4GMN - chains B and A; structure by X-ray diffraction, 2.95 A resolution.

# Chain B
Name: 60S ribosomal protein l5-like protein
Organism: Chaetomium thermophilum
UniProt: G0SEG2 (G0SEG2_CHATD); numbering as in UniProt (aligned over 1-45)
Amino-acid sequence (49 residues; row label = number of the first residue in the row):
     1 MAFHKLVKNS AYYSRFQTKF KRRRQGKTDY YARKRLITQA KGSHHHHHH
Not modelled in the structure: 1, 21-49
Sequence notes: conflict G42 (Asn in G0SEG2), S43 (Lys in G0SEG2), H44 (Tyr in G0SEG2), H45 (Asn in G0SEG2); expression tag (46-49)

# Chain A
Name: Putative uncharacterized protein
Organism: Chaetomium thermophilum
UniProt: G0S5S6 (G0S5S6_CHATD); residues 1-676 here = UniProt positions 1-676
Amino-acid sequence (676 residues; numbered 1 to 676; the number before each row is that of its first residue):
     1 MGKTRRNRVR NRTDPIAKPV KPPTDPELAK LREDKILPVL KDLKSPDAKS RTTAAGAIAN
    61 IVQDAKCRKL LLREQVVHIV LTETLTDNNI DSRAAGWEIL KVLAQEEEAD FCVHLYRLDV
   121 LTAIEHAAKA VLETLTTSEP PFSKLLKAQQ RLVWDITGSL LVLIGLLALA RDEIHEAVAT
   181 KQTILRLLFR LISADIAPQD IYEEAISCLT TLSEDNLKVG QAITDDQETH VYDVLLKLAT
   241 GTDPRAVMAC GVLHNVFTSL QWMDHSPGKD GACDAILIPT LTRALEHVVP GGAKFNGDAR
   301 YANITLLALV TLASIGTDFQ ETLVKGNQGS RESPISAADE EWNGFDDADG DAMDVDQKSS
   361 SGEDQEEDYE EIDVKEDDED DDDDSITSEM QADMERVVGA DGTDDGDLED LPTLRELIQT
   421 AVPQLIRLSN LPIDSDESLT IQSHALSALN NISWTISCLE FANGENANIH NAWYPTAKKI
   481 WRKTILPILE ADSADLKLAT QVTSLAWAVA RVLHGETPTD GNPHRKFISL YHSSKQQAGG
   541 NSNSIEEPED PFQGLGVKCI GVVGSLAHDP APIEVNREVG VFLVTLLRQS NNVPPAEIVE
   601 ALNQLFDIYG DEELACDKEV FWKDGFLKHL EEFLPKMRTL TKGIDKRTQP ELRTRADEAL
   661 LNLGRFVQYK KKHAPK
Not modelled in the structure: 1-33, 330-406, 537-549, 675-676

# How chain B and chain A interact
Residue-residue contacts (42):
  A2(B) with G326(A); N327(A)
  F3(B) with N327(A)
  H4(B) with N327(A), hydrogen bond (backbone-side chain); L411(A); L459(A); N466(A), hydrogen bond; I469(A)
  K5(B) with L459(A); E460(A), hydrogen bond (backbone-backbone); E465(A); N466(A), hydrogen bond (backbone-side chain)
  L6(B) with N327(A); C458(A); E460(A)
  V7(B) with S457(A); C458(A), hydrogen bond (backbone-backbone); L459(A)
  S10(B) with C458(A)
  Y12(B) with E651(A); R655(A)
  Y13(B) with W454(A), hydrophobic; C458(A), hydrophobic; R511(A), hydrogen bond
  R15(B) with D550(A), salt bridge; F552(A); Q553(A), hydrogen bond (backbone-side chain); E651(A), salt bridge
  F16(B) with N450(A), hydrogen bond (backbone-side chain); N451(A); W454(A), hydrophobic; W507(A), hydrophobic; F552(A); K558(A)
  Q17(B) with T317(A), hydrogen bond; N451(A), hydrogen bond; W454(A); T455(A), hydrogen bond
  T18(B) with S447(A); N451(A)
  K19(B) with T317(A)
  F20(B) with V310(A), hydrophobic
Other interface residues (no listed pair), chain B (17 interface residues in all): N9, S14
Other interface residues (no listed pair), chain A (34 interface residues in all): E214, A313, G316, Q320, L323, V324, H444, S504, E658
The authors on this interface:
  - interface residues, chain B: A2(B)

# Summary
Chain B and chain A form an interface of 17 and 34 residues respectively, with 11 hydrogen bonds and 2 salt
bridges. Among the polar pairs are R15(B)-D550(A), R15(B)-E651(A) and H4(B)-N327(A). The paper reports the
interface residue A2(B).
Chain B is 60S ribosomal protein l5-like protein and chain A is Putative uncharacterized protein, both from
Chaetomium thermophilum; the structure, Structural basis of Rpl5 recognition by Syo1, was determined by X-ray
diffraction (same publication as 4GMO).
